6V3V - chains A and D of the 6 polymer chains in the assembly; structure by X-ray diffraction, 2.17 A resolution.

[Chain A]
Name: Fusion glycoprotein F1
Reference sequence: P06828 (FUS_PI3H4); numbering as in UniProt (aligned over 139-189)
Sequence (53 residues; row label = number of the first residue in the row):
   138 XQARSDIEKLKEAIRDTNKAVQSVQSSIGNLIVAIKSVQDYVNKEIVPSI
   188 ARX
Not modelled in the structure: 138-140, 188-190
Construct notes: acetylation (138); amidation (190)
Modified / non-standard residues: ACE (acetyl group) at position 138; NH2 (amino group) at position 190

[Chain D]
Name: Fusion glycoprotein F1
Reference sequence: P06828 (FUS_PI3H4); numbering as in UniProt (aligned over 449-484)
Sequence (38 residues; each row starts with the number of its first residue):
   448 XVALDPIDXSIVLNKIKSQLEESKEWIRRSNKILDSIX
Not modelled in the structure: 448-450
Construct notes: acetylation (448); engineered mutation BIL_456 (Ile in P06828), Val-459 (Glu in P06828), Ile-463 (Ala in P06828), Gln-466 (Asp in P06828), Lys-479 (Gln in P06828), Ile-480 (Lys in P06828); amidation (485)
Modified / non-standard residues: ACE (acetyl group) at position 448; BIL ((3R,4S)-3-amino-4-methylhexanoic acid) at position 456; NH2 (amino group) at position 485

[How chain A and chain D interact]
Pairs across the interface (38):
  Asp-143(A) / Ile-484(D)
  Lys-146(A) / Ile-480(D)
  Lys-146(A) / Ile-484(D)
  Leu-147(A) / Leu-481(D)  hydrophobic
  Leu-147(A) / Ile-484(D)  hydrophobic
  Glu-149(A) / Ile-480(D)
  Ala-150(A) / Ser-477(D)  hydrogen bond (backbone-side chain)
  Ala-150(A) / Ile-480(D)  hydrophobic
  Ala-150(A) / Leu-481(D)  hydrophobic
  Asp-153(A) / Trp-473(D)
  Asp-153(A) / Arg-476(D)
  Asp-153(A) / Ser-477(D)
  Asp-153(A) / Ile-480(D)
  Thr-154(A) / Ser-477(D)  hydrogen bond
  Lys-156(A) / Trp-473(D)
  Ala-157(A) / Ser-470(D)  hydrogen bond (backbone-side chain)
  Ala-157(A) / Trp-473(D)
  Ala-157(A) / Ile-474(D)  hydrophobic
  Ser-160(A) / Gln-466(D)  hydrogen bond (side chain-backbone)
  Ser-160(A) / Glu-469(D)
  Ser-160(A) / Ser-470(D)  hydrogen bond (side chain-backbone)
  Val-161(A) / Ser-470(D)
  Ser-163(A) / Gln-466(D)
  Ser-164(A) / Ile-463(D)
  Ser-164(A) / Gln-466(D)  hydrogen bond (backbone-side chain)
  Asn-167(A) / Val-459(D)
  Asn-167(A) / Lys-462(D)
  Asn-167(A) / Ile-463(D)
  Asn-167(A) / Gln-466(D)  hydrogen bond
  Leu-168(A) / Ile-463(D)
  Ala-171(A) / BIL_456(D)
  Ser-174(A) / BIL_456(D)
  Val-175(A) / BIL_456(D)
  Tyr-178(A) / Asp-452(D)  hydrogen bond (side chain-backbone)
  Tyr-178(A) / Pro-453(D)
  Tyr-178(A) / Ile-454(D)  hydrophobic
  Glu-182(A) / Leu-451(D)
  Ser-186(A) / Leu-451(D)
Other interface residues (no listed pair), chain A (23 interface residues in all): Val-170, Ile-183
Other interface residues (no listed pair), chain D (19 interface residues in all): Leu-467
The authors on this interface:
  - residue pairs: Tyr-178(A)/Asp-452(D) (hydrogen bond)

[Summary]
The interface between chain A and chain D involves 23 residues on one side and 19 on the other, with 8
hydrogen bonds. Polar contacts include Ala-150(A)/Ser-477(D), Thr-154(A)/Ser-477(D) and Ala-157(A)/Ser-470(D).
The authors report a hydrogen bond between Tyr-178(A) and Asp-452(D).
Chain A is Fusion glycoprotein F1 and chain D is Fusion glycoprotein F1; the structure, Assembly of VIQKI
I456(beta-L-homoisoleucine)with human parainfluenza virus type 3 (HPIV3) fusion glycoprotein N-terminal heptad
repeat domain, was determined by X-ray diffraction together with 6VAS, 6PYQ, 6PZ6 and 6PRL from the same
study.
